Entry 5CGF (X-ray diffraction, 2.80 A resolution); this record covers chains C and D of the 28 polymer chains in the assembly.

Chain C:
Protein: Proteasome subunit alpha type-4
Source organism: Saccharomyces cerevisiae (strain ATCC 204508 / S288c)
Notes: EC 3.4.25.1
UniProtKB: P40303 (PSA4_YEAST); residues -1 to 252 here correspond to UniProt positions 1-254 (UniProt number = residue number + 2)
Sequence (254 residues; numbered -1 to 252; the number before each row is that of its first residue; numbers below 1 keep their minus sign (Met-1 is residue -1)):
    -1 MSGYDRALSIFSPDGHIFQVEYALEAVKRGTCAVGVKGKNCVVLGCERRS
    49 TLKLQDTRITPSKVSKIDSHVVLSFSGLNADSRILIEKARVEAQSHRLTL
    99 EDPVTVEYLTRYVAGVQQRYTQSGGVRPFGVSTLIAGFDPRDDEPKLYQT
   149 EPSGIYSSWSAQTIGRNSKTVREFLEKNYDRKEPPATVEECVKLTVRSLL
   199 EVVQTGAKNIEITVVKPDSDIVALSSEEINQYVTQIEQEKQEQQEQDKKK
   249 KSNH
Not modelled in the structure: -1 to 0, 241-252
UniProt features mapped onto this chain:
  - modified residue: Thr58 (Phosphothreonine)

Chain D:
Protein: Proteasome subunit alpha type-5
Source organism: Saccharomyces cerevisiae (strain ATCC 204508 / S288c)
Notes: EC 3.4.25.1
UniProtKB: P32379 (PSA5_YEAST); residues -7 to 252 here correspond to UniProt positions 1-260 (UniProt number = residue number + 8)
Sequence (260 residues; numbered -7 to 252; the number before each row is that of its first residue; numbers below 1 keep their minus sign (Met-7 is residue -7)):
    -7 MFLTRSEYDRGVSTFSPEGRLFQVEYSLEAIKLGSTAIGIATKEGVVLGV
    43 EKRATSPLLESDSIEKIVEIDRHIGCAMSGLTADARSMIEHARTAAVTHN
    93 LYYDEDINVESLTQSVCDLALRFGEGASGEERLMSRPFGVALLIAGHDAD
   143 DGYQLFHAEPSGTFYRYNAKAIGSGSEGAQAELLNEWHSSLTLKEAELLV
   193 LKILKQVMEEKLDENNAQLSCITKQDGFKIYDNEKTAELIKELKEKEAAE
   243 SPEEADVEMS
Not modelled in the structure: -7 to 0, 118-124, 243-252

Interface between chain C and chain D:
Contacting residue pairs (64):
  Asp3(C) with Glu117(D)
  Arg4(C) with Glu117(D)
  Ala5(C) with Val4(D), hydrophobic; Glu117(D), hydrogen bond (backbone-side chain); Ser127(D)
  Ser7(C) with Ser127(D); Arg128(D)
  Ile8(C) with Gln15(D)
  Phe9(C) with Gln15(D); Tyr18(D), hydrophobic; Ser19(D); Ala22(D), hydrophobic; Leu73(D), hydrophobic; Arg128(D); Pro129(D); Gly131(D)
  Ser10(C) with Tyr18(D)
  Pro11(C) with Tyr18(D), hydrophobic; Glu21(D)
  Asp12(C) with Glu21(D)
  Gly13(C) with Tyr18(D); Glu21(D); Ala22(D)
  His14(C) with Leu25(D)
  Ile15(C) with Leu73(D), hydrophobic; Arg128(D)
  Lys35(C) with Glu52(D), salt bridge
  Gln116(C) with Ala75(D); Asp76(D); Arg128(D)
  Thr119(C) with Arg128(D), hydrogen bond (backbone-side chain)
  Gln120(C) with Met126(D); Ser127(D), hydrogen bond (backbone-backbone); Arg128(D); Pro129(D); Phe130(D)
  Ser121(C) with Ser127(D)
  Gly122(C) with Ser127(D)
  Ser151(C) with Ala75(D)
  Gly152(C) with Ala75(D)
  Ile153(C) with Thr74(D); Ala75(D), hydrophobic
  Ser155(C) with Leu51(D); Ser55(D)
  Ser156(C) with Leu51(D); Glu52(D), hydrogen bond; Ser55(D), hydrogen bond (backbone-side chain)
  Trp157(C) with Thr47(D); Ser48(D); Leu50(D); Leu51(D); Glu52(D)
  Ser158(C) with Leu50(D), hydrogen bond (backbone-backbone); Glu52(D), hydrogen bond
  Ala159(C) with Leu50(D)
  Leu173(C) with Leu50(D), hydrophobic
  Glu174(C) with Ser48(D), hydrogen bond; Pro49(D); Leu50(D)
  Tyr177(C) with Leu50(D), hydrophobic
  Arg179(C) with Pro49(D), hydrogen bond (side chain-backbone); Leu50(D), hydrogen bond (side chain-backbone); Leu51(D), hydrogen bond (side chain-backbone); Glu52(D)
Other interface residues (no listed pair), chain C (31 interface residues in all): Arg170
Other interface residues (no listed pair), chain D (26 interface residues in all): Asp1

Summary:
31 residues of chain C face 26 of chain D across their interface, with 11 hydrogen bonds and 1 salt bridge.
Polar pairs include Lys35(C)-Glu52(D), Ala5(C)-Glu117(D) and Thr119(C)-Arg128(D).
Here chain C is Proteasome subunit alpha type-4 and chain D is Proteasome subunit alpha type-5, both from
Saccharomyces cerevisiae (strain ATCC 204508 / S288c). Entry 5CGF (Yeast 20S proteasome beta5-G48C mutant) was
determined by X-ray diffraction, deposited together with 5CGH, 5CGG and 5CGI.
